8CGZ - chains C and E of the 5 polymer chains in the assembly; structure by X-ray diffraction, 2.53 A resolution.

[Chain C]
Name: Tubulin alpha chain
Organism: Ovis aries
Reference sequence: D0VWZ0 (D0VWZ0_SHEEP); numbering as in UniProt (aligned over 1-451)
Chain sequence (451 residues; numbered 1 to 451; the number before each row is that of its first residue):
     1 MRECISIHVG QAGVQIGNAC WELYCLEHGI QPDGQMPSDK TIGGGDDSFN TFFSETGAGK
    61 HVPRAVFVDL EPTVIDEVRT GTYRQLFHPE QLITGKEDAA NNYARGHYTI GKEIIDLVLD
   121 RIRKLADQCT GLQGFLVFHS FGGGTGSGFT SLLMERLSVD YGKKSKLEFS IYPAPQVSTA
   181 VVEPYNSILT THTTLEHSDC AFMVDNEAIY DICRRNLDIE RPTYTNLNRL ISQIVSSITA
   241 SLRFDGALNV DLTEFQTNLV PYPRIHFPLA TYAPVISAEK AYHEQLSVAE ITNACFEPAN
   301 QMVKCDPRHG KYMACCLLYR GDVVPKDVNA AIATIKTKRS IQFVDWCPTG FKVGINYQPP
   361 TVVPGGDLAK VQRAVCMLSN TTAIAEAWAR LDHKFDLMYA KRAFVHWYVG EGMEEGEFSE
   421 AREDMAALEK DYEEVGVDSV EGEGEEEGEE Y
Disordered / not traced: 38-45, 440-451
Construct notes: conflict Ser-232 (Gly in D0VWZ0), Ser-340 (Thr in D0VWZ0)
Ligand contacts:
  - GTP (guanosine-5'-triphosphate): Gly-10, Gln-11, Ala-12, Gln-15, Ile-16, Asp-69, Asp-98, Ala-99, Ala-100, Asn-101, Ser-140, Gly-142, Gly-143, Gly-144, Thr-145, Gly-146, Ile-171, Pro-173, Val-177, Ser-178, Thr-179, Glu-183, Asn-206, Tyr-224, Leu-227, Asn-228, Ile-231
  - ab-8939 (UIY): Thr-179, Ala-180, Val-181

[Chain E]
Name: Stathmin-4
Organism: Rattus norvegicus
Reference sequence: P63043 (STMN4_RAT); residues 5-145 here correspond to UniProt positions 49-189 (UniProt number = residue number + 44)
Chain sequence (143 residues; each row starts with the number of its first residue):
     3 XADMEVIELN KATSGQSWEV ILKPPSFDGV PEFNASLPRR RDPSLEEIQK KLEAAEERRK
    63 YQEAELLKHL AEKREHEREV IQKAIEENNN FIKMAKEKLA QKMESNKENR EAHLAAMLER
   123 LQEKDKHAEE VRKNKELKEE ASR
Disordered / not traced: 3-6, 29-47, 142-145
Modified positions: ACE (acetyl group) at position 3
Construct notes: acetylation (3); expression tag (4); engineered mutation Ala-14 (Cys58 in P63043), Trp-20 (Phe64 in P63043)
UniProt features mapped onto this chain:
  - modified residue: Ser-46 (Phosphoserine)

[Chain C / chain E interface]
Contacting residue pairs - 33 pairs, chain C then chain E:
  Tyr-103(C) with Lys-104(E)
  His-107(C) with Lys-104(E); Met-105(E)
  Tyr-108(C) with Lys-104(E), hydrogen bond; Met-105(E), hydrophobic; Asn-108(E)
  Thr-109(C) with Arg-112(E)
  Lys-112(C) with Lys-109(E)
  Glu-155(C) with Leu-101(E); Lys-104(E)
  Arg-156(C) with Leu-101(E)
  Ser-158(C) with Phe-93(E); Ile-94(E)
  Val-159(C) with Ile-94(E); Ala-97(E), hydrophobic; Lys-98(E)
  Gly-162(C) with Asn-90(E); Phe-93(E); Ile-94(E)
  Lys-163(C) with Glu-89(E), salt bridge; Asn-90(E), hydrogen bond (backbone-side chain); Phe-93(E)
  Thr-193(C) with Lys-104(E)
  Glu-196(C) with Lys-100(E)
  Val-409(C) with His-115(E), hydrogen bond (backbone-side chain)
  Glu-411(C) with Asn-108(E); Arg-112(E), salt bridge
  Gly-412(C) with Asn-108(E); Asn-111(E), hydrogen bond (backbone-side chain); Arg-112(E)
  Glu-414(C) with Ser-107(E), hydrogen bond; Asn-111(E), hydrogen bond
  Glu-417(C) with Lys-104(E), salt bridge
Also at the interface, not in a pair above, chain C (22 interface residues in all): Leu-152, His-197, Gly-410, Met-413

[Summary]
22 residues of chain C face 16 of chain E across their interface; the contacts include 6 hydrogen bonds and 3
salt bridges. Polar contacts include Lys-163(C)/Glu-89(E), Glu-411(C)/Arg-112(E) and Glu-417(C)/Lys-104(E).
Ligands of chain C: GTP and ab-8939.
Here chain C is Tubulin alpha chain (Ovis aries) and chain E is Stathmin-4 (Rattus norvegicus). Entry 8CGZ
(tubulin-AB8939 complex) was determined by X-ray diffraction.
